4EI6 - chains A and B; structure by X-ray diffraction, 1.60 A resolution.

== Chain A ==
Protein: Valpha1 XV19 Type II Natural Killer T cell receptor (mouse variable domain, human constant domain)
Organism: Mus musculus, Homo sapiens
Notes: fragment: extracellular domain ()
Amino-acid sequence (208 residues; numbered 0 to 207; the number before each row is that of its first residue; numbering starts at 0):
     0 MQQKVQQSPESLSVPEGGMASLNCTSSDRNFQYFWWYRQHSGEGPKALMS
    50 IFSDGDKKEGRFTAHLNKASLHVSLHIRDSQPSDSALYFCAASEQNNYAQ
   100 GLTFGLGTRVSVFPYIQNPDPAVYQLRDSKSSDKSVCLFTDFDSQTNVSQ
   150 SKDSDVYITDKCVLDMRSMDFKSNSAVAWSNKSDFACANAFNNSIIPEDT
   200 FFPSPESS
Not modelled in the structure: 0-1, 204-207
Cystine bridges: Cys23-Cys89, Cys136-Cys186

== Chain B ==
Protein: Vbeta16 XV19 Type II Natural Killer T cell receptor (mouse variable domain, human constant domain)
Organism: Mus musculus, Homo sapiens
Notes: fragment: extracellular domain ()
Amino-acid sequence (245 residues; each row starts with the number of its first residue; numbering starts at 0):
     0 MGPKVLQIPSHQIIDMGQMVTLNCDPVSNHLYFYWYKQILGQQMEFLVNF
    50 YNGKVMEKSKLFKDQFSVERPDGSYFTLKIQPTALEDSAVYFCASSFWGA
   100 YAEQFFGPGTRLTVLEDLKNVFPPEVAVFEPSEAEISHTQKATLVCLATG
   150 FYPDHVELSWWVNGKEVHSGVCTDPQPLKEQPALNDSRYALSSRLRVSAT
   200 FWQNPRNHFRCQVQFYGLSENDEWTQDRAKPVTQIVSAEAWGRAD
Not modelled in the structure: 244
Cystine bridges: Cys23-Cys92, Cys145-Cys210

== Chain A / chain B interface ==
Inter-chain disulfides: Cys161(A)-Cys171(B)
Pairs across the interface (112; chain A residue first):
  Tyr32(A) - Ala99(B)
  Tyr32(A) - Tyr100(B)  hydrophobic
  Trp34(A) - Tyr100(B)
  Trp34(A) - Ala101(B)
  Trp34(A) - Glu102(B)
  Tyr36(A) - Gln103(B)  hydrogen bond (side chain-backbone)
  Tyr36(A) - Phe105(B)  hydrophobic
  Gln38(A) - Gln37(B)  hydrogen bond
  Gln38(A) - Phe91(B)
  Gly43(A) - Phe91(B)
  Gly43(A) - Gly106(B)
  Pro44(A) - Met43(B)  hydrophobic
  Pro44(A) - Phe105(B)
  Lys45(A) - Lys3(B)
  Ala46(A) - Glu102(B)
  Phe51(A) - Tyr100(B)
  Leu86(A) - Gly40(B)
  Leu86(A) - Gln41(B)
  Phe88(A) - Gln37(B)
  Phe88(A) - Gln41(B)
  Ser92(A) - Ala99(B)
  Glu93(A) - Ala99(B)
  Asn95(A) - Ala99(B)
  Asn96(A) - Trp97(B)
  Tyr97(A) - Tyr31(B)
  Ala98(A) - Tyr31(B)
  Ala98(A) - Tyr33(B)
  Ala98(A) - Asn48(B)  hydrogen bond (backbone-side chain)
  Ala98(A) - Gly98(B)
  Ala98(A) - Ala99(B)  hydrophobic
  Gln99(A) - Tyr33(B)
  Gln99(A) - Gln103(B)  hydrogen bond (backbone-side chain)
  Gly100(A) - Tyr35(B)
  Gly100(A) - Phe45(B)
  Leu101(A) - Tyr35(B)  hydrogen bond (backbone-side chain)
  Leu101(A) - Phe45(B)
  Leu101(A) - Gln103(B)
  Phe103(A) - Tyr35(B)  hydrophobic
  Phe103(A) - Met43(B)  hydrophobic
  Phe103(A) - Phe105(B)  hydrophobic
  Leu105(A) - Gln41(B)  hydrogen bond (backbone-side chain)
  Leu105(A) - Gln42(B)
  Gly106(A) - Gln41(B)
  Asp119(A) - His137(B)  salt bridge
  Tyr123(A) - Ser131(B)
  Tyr123(A) - Ala133(B)
  Tyr123(A) - Glu134(B)
  Tyr123(A) - His137(B)
  Tyr123(A) - Thr138(B)
  Gln124(A) - Ser131(B)
  Leu125(A) - Phe128(B)
  Leu125(A) - Glu129(B)
  Leu125(A) - Thr142(B)
  Leu125(A) - Val144(B)  hydrophobic
  Arg126(A) - Phe128(B)
  Arg126(A) - Glu129(B)  hydrogen bond (backbone-backbone)
  Asp127(A) - Ala126(B)
  Asp127(A) - Val127(B)
  Asp127(A) - Phe128(B)
  Ser128(A) - Val127(B)  hydrogen bond (backbone-backbone)
  Ser128(A) - Glu129(B)
  Ser128(A) - Glu238(B)  hydrogen bond (side chain-backbone)
  Ser128(A) - Ala239(B)
  Lys129(A) - Glu238(B)
  Lys133(A) - Phe128(B)
  Ser134(A) - Phe128(B)
  Val135(A) - Phe128(B)  hydrophobic
  Val135(A) - Leu146(B)  hydrophobic
  Leu137(A) - Thr142(B)
  Thr139(A) - Arg195(B)
  Asp140(A) - Thr138(B)
  Asp140(A) - Arg195(B)  salt bridge
  Tyr156(A) - Leu177(B)  hydrophobic
  Tyr156(A) - Lys178(B)
  Tyr156(A) - Glu179(B)  hydrogen bond (side chain-backbone)
  Tyr156(A) - Gln180(B)
  Ile157(A) - Leu177(B)
  Thr158(A) - Asp173(B)
  Thr158(A) - Ser191(B)
  Thr158(A) - Arg193(B)  hydrogen bond
  Asp159(A) - Arg193(B)
  Cys161(A) - Cys171(B)  disulfide
  Cys161(A) - Thr172(B)
  Cys161(A) - Arg193(B)
  Val162(A) - Cys171(B)  hydrogen bond (backbone-side chain)
  Leu163(A) - Gly169(B)
  Leu163(A) - Val170(B)
  Leu163(A) - Cys171(B)  hydrophobic
  Leu163(A) - Arg195(B)
  Asp164(A) - Ser168(B)
  Asp164(A) - Gly169(B)  hydrogen bond (backbone-backbone)
  Met165(A) - Lys140(B)
  Met165(A) - Ser168(B)
  Met165(A) - Arg195(B)
  Met165(A) - Val196(B)
  Met165(A) - Ser197(B)
  Arg166(A) - His167(B)
  Arg166(A) - Ser168(B)  hydrogen bond (backbone-side chain)
  Arg166(A) - Gly169(B)
  Met168(A) - Lys140(B)
  Phe170(A) - Lys140(B)
  Phe170(A) - Arg195(B)
  Ser172(A) - Arg195(B)  hydrogen bond
  Ser174(A) - Arg193(B)  hydrogen bond
  Ala175(A) - Arg193(B)
  Val176(A) - Ser191(B)
  Val176(A) - Arg193(B)
  Trp178(A) - Leu146(B)  hydrophobic
  Trp178(A) - Leu177(B)  hydrophobic
  Trp178(A) - Ala189(B)  hydrophobic
  Phe200(A) - His137(B)
  Pro202(A) - Ala133(B)  hydrophobic
Interface residues without a listed pair, chain A (58 interface residues in all): Gly41, Glu42
Interface residues without a listed pair, chain B (57 interface residues in all): Met55, Pro107, Pro130, Leu143

== Overview ==
The interface between chain A and chain B involves 58 residues on one side and 57 on the other, with 1
disulfide bond, 16 hydrogen bonds and 2 salt bridges. Among the polar pairs are Asp119(A)-His137(B),
Asp140(A)-Arg195(B) and Tyr36(A)-Gln103(B).
Chain A is Valpha1 XV19 Type II Natural Killer T cell receptor (mouse variable domain, human constant domain)
and chain B is Vbeta16 XV19 Type II Natural Killer T cell receptor (mouse variable domain, human constant
domain), both from Mus musculus, Homo sapiens; the structure, Structure of XV19 Valpha1-Vbeta16 Type-II
Natural Killer T cell receptor, was determined by X-ray diffraction, deposited together with 4EI5.
